PDB entry 2WCA | X-ray diffraction, 2.30 A resolution | chain A

# Chain A
Molecule: O-glcnacase BT_4395
Source organism: Bacteroides thetaiotaomicron VPI-5482
Notes: EC 3.2.1.52
UniProtKB: Q89ZI2 (OGA_BACTN); residues 1-716 here correspond to UniProt positions 22-737 (UniProt number = residue number + 21)
Sequence (716 residues; row label = number of the first residue in the row):
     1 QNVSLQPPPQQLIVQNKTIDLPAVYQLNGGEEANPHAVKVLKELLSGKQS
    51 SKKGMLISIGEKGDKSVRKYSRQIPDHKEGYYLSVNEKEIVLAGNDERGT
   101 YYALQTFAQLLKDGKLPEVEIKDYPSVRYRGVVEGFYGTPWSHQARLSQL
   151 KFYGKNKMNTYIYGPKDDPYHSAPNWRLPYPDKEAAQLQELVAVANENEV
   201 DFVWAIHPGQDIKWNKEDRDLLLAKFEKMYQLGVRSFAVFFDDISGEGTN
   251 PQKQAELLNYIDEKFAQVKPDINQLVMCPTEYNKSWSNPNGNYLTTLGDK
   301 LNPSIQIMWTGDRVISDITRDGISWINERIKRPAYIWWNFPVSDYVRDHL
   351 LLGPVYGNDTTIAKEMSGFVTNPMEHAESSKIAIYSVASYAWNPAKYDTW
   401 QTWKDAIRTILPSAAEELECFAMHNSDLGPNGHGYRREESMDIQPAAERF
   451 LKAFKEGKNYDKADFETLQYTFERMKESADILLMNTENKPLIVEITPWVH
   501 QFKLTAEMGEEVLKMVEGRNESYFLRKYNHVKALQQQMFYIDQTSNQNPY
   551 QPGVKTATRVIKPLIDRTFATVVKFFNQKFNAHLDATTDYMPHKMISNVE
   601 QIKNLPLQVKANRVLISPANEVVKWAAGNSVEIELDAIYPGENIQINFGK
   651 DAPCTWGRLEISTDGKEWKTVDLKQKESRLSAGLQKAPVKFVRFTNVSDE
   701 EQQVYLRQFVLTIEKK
Not modelled in the structure: 1-4, 47-53, 590-716
Metal / ion sites: Ca2+: Glu32, Glu61, Asp64
Small-molecule neighbours: NP6 ([[(3R,4R,5S,6R)-3-(butanoylamino)-4,5-dihydroxy-6-(hydroxymethyl)oxan-2-ylidene]amino] N-phenylcarbamate): Gly135, Phe136, Tyr137, Cys278, Tyr282, Trp286, Thr310, Val314, Ile315, Trp337, Asn339, Val342, Asp344, Tyr345, Asn372, His433
Swiss-Prot annotation at these positions:
  - active site: Asp243 (Proton donor)
  - binding site (a protein): Gly135, Lys166, Asp242, Tyr282, Trp337 to Asn339, Asp344, Asn372
From the paper describing this entry:
  - catalytic residues: Asp242, Asp243 (citing earlier work)
  - conformationally variable residues (loop rearrangement): Lys166, Asp242, Asp243
  - binding site for NP6: Cys278, Thr310, His433

# Overview
Ligands of chain A: compound NP6. Glu32, Glu61 and Asp64 form the Ca2+ site. From UniProt: active-site residue
Asp243 and 9 protein-binding residues. From the paper: catalytic residues Asp242 and Asp243; a binding site
for NP6 at Cys278, Thr310 and His433.
Chain A is O-glcnacase BT_4395 (Bacteroides thetaiotaomicron VPI-5482); the structure, BtGH84 in complex with
n-butyl pugnac, was determined by X-ray diffraction together with 3GS6 and 3GSM from the same study.
